Entry 6HJR (electron microscopy, 4.20 A resolution (low resolution: residue-level contacts below are approximate; hydrogen-bond / salt-bridge calls are withheld)); this record covers chains C and D of the 6 polymer chains in the assembly.

== Chain C ==
Name: Hemagglutinin
From: Influenza A virus (strain A/Duck/Alberta/35/1976 H1N1)
Reference sequence: Q9WCE0 (Q9WCE0_I76A4); the construct lacks a stretch of the UniProt sequence and is renumbered around it, so the offset changes along the chain: 5-42 = UniProt 18-55; 44-49 = UniProt 56-61; 50-133 = UniProt 63-146; 134-326 = UniProt 148-340
Amino-acid sequence (323 residues; each row starts with the number of its first residue; note: 1 number in that range is skipped by the numbering (no residue carries it; nothing is unmodelled there)):
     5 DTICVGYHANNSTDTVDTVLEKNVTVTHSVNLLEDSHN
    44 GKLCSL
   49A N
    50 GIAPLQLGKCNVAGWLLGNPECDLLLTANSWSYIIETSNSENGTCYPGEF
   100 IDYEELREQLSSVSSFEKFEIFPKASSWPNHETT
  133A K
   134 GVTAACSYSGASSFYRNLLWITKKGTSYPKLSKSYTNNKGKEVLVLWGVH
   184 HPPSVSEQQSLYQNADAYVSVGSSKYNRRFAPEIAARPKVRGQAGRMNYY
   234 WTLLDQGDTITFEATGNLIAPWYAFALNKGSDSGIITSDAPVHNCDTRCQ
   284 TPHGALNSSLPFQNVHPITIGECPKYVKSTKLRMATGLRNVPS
Disulfides: Cys47-Cys278, Cys59-Cys71, Cys94-Cys139, Cys282-Cys306
Covalently attached groups: N-acetylglucosamine (NAG) linked to Asn15, Asn91, Asn290; glycan linked to Asn27

== Chain D ==
Name: Hemagglutinin
From: Influenza A virus (strain A/Duck/Alberta/35/1976 H1N1)
Reference sequence: P26562 (HEMA_I76A4); residues 1-203 here correspond to UniProt positions 345-547 (UniProt number = residue number + 344)
Amino-acid sequence (203 residues; row label = number of the first residue in the row):
     1 GLFGAIAGFIEGGWTGMIDGWYGYHHQNEQGSGYAADQKSTQNAIDGITS
    51 KVNSVIEKMNTQFTAVGKEFNNLERRIENLNKKVDDGFLDVWTYNAELLV
   101 LLENERTLDFHDSNVRNLYEKVKSQLRNNAKEIGNGCFEFYHKCDDECME
   151 SVKNGTYDYPKYSEESKLNREEIDGVKLESMGVYQILAIYSTVASSLVLL
   201 VSW
Disulfides: Cys144-Cys148
Covalently attached groups: N-acetylglucosamine (NAG) linked to Asn154
Swiss-Prot annotation at these positions:
  - glycosylation: Asn154 (N-linked (GlcNAc...) asparagine)

== How chain C and chain D interact ==
Residue-residue contacts - 95 pairs, chain C then chain D:
  Asp5(C) - Gln27(D)
  Asp5(C) - Asn28(D)
  Asp5(C) - Phe138(D)
  Asp5(C) - Glu139(D)
  Asp5(C) - Phe140(D)
  Asp5(C) - Cys144(D)
  Thr6(C) - His25(D)
  Thr6(C) - His26(D)
  Thr6(C) - Gln27(D)
  Thr6(C) - Cys137(D)
  Thr6(C) - Phe138(D)
  Ile7(C) - His25(D)
  Ile7(C) - Phe138(D)
  Ile7(C) - Phe140(D)
  Ile7(C) - Met149(D)
  Cys8(C) - Trp14(D)
  Cys8(C) - Tyr24(D)
  Cys8(C) - His25(D)
  Cys8(C) - Gly136(D)
  Cys8(C) - Cys137(D)  disulfide
  Val9(C) - Ile10(D)
  Val9(C) - Trp14(D)
  Val9(C) - Gly23(D)
  Val9(C) - Tyr24(D)
  Val9(C) - Leu118(D)
  Val9(C) - Gly136(D)
  Gly10(C) - Trp14(D)
  Gly10(C) - Tyr22(D)
  Gly10(C) - Gly23(D)
  Tyr11(C) - Ile6(D)
  Tyr11(C) - Ala7(D)
  Tyr11(C) - Glu11(D)
  Tyr11(C) - Gly12(D)
  Tyr11(C) - Gly13(D)
  Tyr11(C) - Trp14(D)
  Tyr11(C) - Trp21(D)
  His12(C) - Trp14(D)
  His12(C) - Met17(D)
  His12(C) - Ile18(D)
  His12(C) - Gly20(D)
  His12(C) - Trp21(D)
  Ala13(C) - Trp14(D)
  Val20(C) - Asn104(D)
  Asp21(C) - Leu101(D)
  Asp21(C) - Asn104(D)
  Thr22(C) - Leu101(D)
  Thr22(C) - Glu105(D)
  Val23(C) - Leu101(D)
  Val23(C) - Glu105(D)
  Leu24(C) - Glu105(D)
  His32(C) - Trp21(D)
  Glu103(C) - Glu69(D)
  Glu103(C) - Phe70(D)
  Glu103(C) - Asn71(D)
  Arg106(C) - Glu69(D)
  Glu107(C) - Lys68(D)
  Asp265(C) - Thr64(D)
  Gly267(C) - Val66(D)
  Ile268(C) - Val66(D)
  Phe295(C) - Met59(D)
  Phe295(C) - Ala96(D)
  Pro300(C) - Gln62(D)
  Ile301(C) - Ala65(D)
  Thr302(C) - Gln62(D)
  Thr302(C) - Phe63(D)
  Thr302(C) - Thr64(D)
  Thr302(C) - Ala65(D)
  Ile303(C) - Thr64(D)
  Gly304(C) - Gln62(D)
  Gly304(C) - Phe63(D)
  Gly304(C) - Thr64(D)
  Glu305(C) - Thr61(D)
  Cys306(C) - Thr61(D)
  Cys306(C) - Gln62(D)
  Lys308(C) - Met59(D)
  Lys308(C) - Trp92(D)
  Tyr309(C) - Leu89(D)
  Lys311(C) - Leu89(D)
  Lys311(C) - Asp90(D)
  Ser312(C) - Glu97(D)
  Leu315(C) - Glu97(D)
  Arg316(C) - Val100(D)
  Arg316(C) - Asn104(D)
  Met317(C) - Val52(D)
  Met317(C) - Glu103(D)
  Met317(C) - Asn104(D)
  Ala318(C) - Asn104(D)
  Ala318(C) - Thr107(D)
  Thr319(C) - Ile48(D)
  Thr319(C) - Val52(D)
  Gly320(C) - Leu108(D)
  Gly320(C) - His111(D)
  Leu321(C) - His111(D)
  Arg322(C) - Leu108(D)
  Val324(C) - Gly13(D)
Other interface residues (no listed pair), chain C (45 interface residues in all): Ser266, Pro294, Ser326
Other interface residues (no listed pair), chain D (57 interface residues in all): Thr15, Asp19, Ile56, Thr93, Leu102
Cross-chain cystine bridges: Cys8(C)-Cys137(D)

== Summary ==
The interface between chain C and chain D involves 45 residues on one side and 57 on the other; the contacts
include 1 disulfide bond. N-acetylglucosamine is covalently linked to Asn15(C), Asn91(C) and Asn290(C).
Covalently linked N-acetylglucosamine: at Asn154(D).
Here chain C is Hemagglutinin and chain D is Hemagglutinin, both from Influenza A virus (strain
A/Duck/Alberta/35/1976 H1N1). Entry 6HJR (Structure of full-length Influenza Hemagglutinin with tilted
transmembrane (A/duck/Alberta/35/76[H1N1])) was determined by electron microscopy (same publication as 6HJN).
